PDB entry 8FY9 | electron microscopy, 3.10 A resolution | chains E and F of the 8 polymer chains in the assembly

== Chain E (and F) ==
Molecule: Cas1
Notes: chain F of this document is another copy of the same molecule, construct and numbering; everything in this record applies to it too
Sequence (316 residues; each row starts with the number of its first residue):
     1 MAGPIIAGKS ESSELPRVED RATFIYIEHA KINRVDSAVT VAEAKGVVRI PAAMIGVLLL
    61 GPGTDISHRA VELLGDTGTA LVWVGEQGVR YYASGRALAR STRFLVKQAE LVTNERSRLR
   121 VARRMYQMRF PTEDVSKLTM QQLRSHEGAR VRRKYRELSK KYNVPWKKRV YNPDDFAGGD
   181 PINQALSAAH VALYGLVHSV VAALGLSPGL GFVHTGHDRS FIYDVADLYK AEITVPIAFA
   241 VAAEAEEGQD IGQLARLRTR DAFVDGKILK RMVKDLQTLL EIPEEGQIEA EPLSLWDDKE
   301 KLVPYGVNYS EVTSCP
Not modelled in the structure: 1-19, 130-180, 312-316 (chain F: 1-3, 284-316)
From the paper describing this entry:
  - binding site for the 28-nt DNA strand: H29

== Interface between chain E and chain F ==
Contacting residue pairs - 78 pairs, chain E then chain F:
  L60(E) with H68(F)
  G61(E) with H68(F)
  P62(E) with H68(F); R69(F)
  T64(E) with S67(F); H68(F), hydrogen bond (backbone-backbone)
  D65(E) with K31(F), salt bridge; D65(F); I66(F); S67(F), hydrogen bond (side chain-backbone)
  I66(E) with D65(F); I66(F), hydrogen bond (backbone-backbone)
  S67(E) with D65(F)
  H68(E) with L60(F); G61(F), hydrogen bond (side chain-backbone); P62(F); G63(F); T64(F), hydrogen bond (backbone-backbone); D65(F); W83(F); G85(F)
  V71(E) with W83(F)
  E72(E) with R90(F), salt bridge
  G75(E) with Y91(F)
  D76(E) with R90(F), salt bridge
  T79(E) with Y91(F), hydrogen bond (backbone-side chain)
  A80(E) with Y91(F)
  L81(E) with Y91(F), hydrogen bond (backbone-side chain)
  W83(E) with H68(F); V71(F), hydrophobic; W83(F), hydrophobic
  V84(E) with H68(F), hydrogen bond (backbone-side chain)
  Y91(E) with S94(F)
  Y92(E) with H68(F); R69(F), hydrogen bond; E72(F); G95(F)
  A93(E) with V71(F), hydrophobic; S94(F)
  S94(E) with A93(F); S94(F), hydrogen bond (backbone-backbone)
  G95(E) with Y91(F); Y92(F)
  R96(E) with Y91(F), hydrogen bond (backbone-side chain); Y92(F); H217(F); D218(F), salt bridge; R219(F)
  A97(E) with D218(F), hydrogen bond (backbone-side chain)
  R100(E) with G216(F); H217(F); D218(F), hydrogen bond (backbone-backbone)
  T102(E) with G209(F); G216(F), hydrogen bond (side chain-backbone); H217(F); D218(F)
  L105(E) with S207(F); G209(F)
  A109(E) with L210(F), hydrophobic
  E110(E) with T113(F)
  T113(E) with A109(F); E110(F); T113(F), hydrogen bond
  H198(E) with R96(F)
  S207(E) with S207(F), hydrogen bond
  G209(E) with L105(F)
  L210(E) with L105(F); A109(F), hydrophobic
  G216(E) with R100(F); S101(F); T102(F)
  H217(E) with R100(F); T102(F)
  D218(E) with R96(F); A97(F), hydrogen bond (side chain-backbone); R100(F), hydrogen bond (backbone-backbone); T102(F)
  R219(E) with R96(F)
Interface residues without a listed pair, chain E (41 interface residues in all): G63, S101, V106
Interface residues without a listed pair, chain F (39 interface residues in all): A99, V106

== Overview ==
41 residues of chain E face 39 of chain F across their interface, with 18 hydrogen bonds and 4 salt bridges.
Polar contacts include D65(E)-K31(F), E72(E)-R90(F) and D76(E)-R90(F). The paper reports a binding site for
the 28-nt DNA strand at H29(E).
Both chains are Cas1. Entry 8FY9 (Cryo-EM structure of Cas1:Cas2-DEDDh:PAM-deficient prespacer complex) was
determined by electron microscopy (same publication as 8FYA, 8FYB, 8FYC and 8FYD).
